Entry 1RM6 (X-ray diffraction, 1.60 A resolution); this record covers chains A and F of the 6 polymer chains in the assembly.

[Chain A]
Name: 4-hydroxybenzoyl-CoA reductase alpha subunit
From: Thauera aromatica
Notes: EC 1.3.99.20
UniProt: O33819 (HCRA_THAAR); numbering as in UniProt (aligned over 1-769)
Sequence (769 residues; numbered 1 to 769; the number before each row is that of its first residue):
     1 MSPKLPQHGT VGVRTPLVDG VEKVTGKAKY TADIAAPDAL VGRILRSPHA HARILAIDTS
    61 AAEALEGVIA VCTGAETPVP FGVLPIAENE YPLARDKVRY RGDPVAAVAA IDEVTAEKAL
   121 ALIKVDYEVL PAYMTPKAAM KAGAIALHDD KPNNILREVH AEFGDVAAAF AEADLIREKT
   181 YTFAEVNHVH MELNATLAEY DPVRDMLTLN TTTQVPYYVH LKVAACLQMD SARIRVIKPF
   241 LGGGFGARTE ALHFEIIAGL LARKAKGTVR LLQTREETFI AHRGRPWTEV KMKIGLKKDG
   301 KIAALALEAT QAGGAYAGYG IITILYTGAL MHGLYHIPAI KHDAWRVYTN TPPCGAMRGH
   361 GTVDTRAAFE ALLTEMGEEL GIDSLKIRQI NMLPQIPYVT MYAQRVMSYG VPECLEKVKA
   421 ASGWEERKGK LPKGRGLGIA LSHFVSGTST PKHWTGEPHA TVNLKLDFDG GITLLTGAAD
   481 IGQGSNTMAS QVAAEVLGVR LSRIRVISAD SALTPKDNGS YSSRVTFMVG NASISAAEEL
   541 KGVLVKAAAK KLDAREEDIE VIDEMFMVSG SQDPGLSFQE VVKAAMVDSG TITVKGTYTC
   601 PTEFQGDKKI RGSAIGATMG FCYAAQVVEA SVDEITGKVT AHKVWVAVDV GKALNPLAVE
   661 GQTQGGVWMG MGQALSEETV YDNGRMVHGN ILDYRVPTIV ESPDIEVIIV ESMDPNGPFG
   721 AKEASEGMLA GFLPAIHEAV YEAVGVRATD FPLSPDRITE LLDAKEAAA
Not modelled in the structure: 1-8
Bound ions: Na+: Glu-63, Leu-65, Val-68
Small-molecule neighbours: molybdenum cofactor (PCD; (molybdopterin-cytosine dinucleotide-S,S)-dioxo-aqua-molybdenum(V)): Gln-214, Gly-243, Gly-244, Phe-245, Gly-246, Thr-249, Ala-356, Met-357, Arg-358, Gly-359, Ile-481, Gly-482, Gln-483, Gly-484, Ser-485, Met-488, Ser-520, Tyr-521, Ser-522, Ser-523, Arg-524, Val-525, Thr-526, Val-650, Lys-652, Ala-653, Leu-654, Asn-655, Ala-658, Val-659, Gln-662, Ala-721, Lys-722, Glu-723, Ala-724, Ser-725, Glu-726

[Chain F]
Name: 4-hydroxybenzoyl-CoA reductase gamma subunit
From: Thauera aromatica
Notes: EC 1.3.99.20
UniProt: O33818 (HCRC_THAAR); residues 1-161 here = UniProt positions 1-161
Sequence (161 residues; row label = number of the first residue in the row):
     1 MKNILRLTLN GRAREDLVPD NMLLLDYLRE TVGLTGTKQG CDGGECGACT VLVDDRPRLA
    61 CSTLAHQVAG KKVETVESLA TQGTLSKLQA AFHEKLGTQC GFCTPGMIMA SEALLRKNPS
   121 PSRDEIKAAL AGNLCRCTGY VKIIKSVETA AAARLCEEGA R
Not modelled in the structure: 158-161
Bound ions: 2Fe-2S cluster Fe site 1: Cys-41, Cys-46, Cys-49, Cys-61; 2Fe-2S cluster Fe site 2: Cys-100, Cys-103, Cys-135, Cys-137
Small-molecule neighbours:
  - FAD (flavin-adenine dinucleotide): Gly-43, Gly-44, Glu-45
  - 2Fe-2S cluster (FES), molecule 1: Lys-38, Gln-39, Gly-40, Cys-41, Gly-44, Glu-45, Cys-46, Gly-47, Ala-48, Cys-49, Leu-59, Cys-61
  - 2Fe-2S cluster (FES), molecule 2: Thr-98, Gln-99, Cys-100, Gly-101, Phe-102, Cys-103, Thr-104, Cys-135, Arg-136, Cys-137, Thr-138
  - molybdenum cofactor (PCD; (molybdopterin-cytosine dinucleotide-S,S)-dioxo-aqua-molybdenum(V)): Gln-99, Cys-100, Cys-137

[How chain A and chain F interact]
Residue-residue contacts (11):
  Leu-40(A) with Gln-82(F)
  Ile-69(A) with Gln-82(F)
  Ile-111(A) with Arg-12(F)
  Pro-202(A) with Gly-83(F); Thr-84(F)
  Val-203(A) with Gly-83(F); Leu-85(F), hydrophobic
  Ala-265(A) with Gln-82(F)
  Lys-266(A) with Gln-82(F); Gly-83(F), hydrogen bond (backbone-backbone); Thr-84(F)
Other interface residues (no listed pair), chain A (9 interface residues in all): Asp-38, Gly-267

[In short]
Chain A and chain F form an interface of 9 and 5 residues respectively, with 1 hydrogen bond. The
hydrogen-bonded pair Lys-266(A)/Gly-83(F) is a backbone contact. Ligands of chain A: molybdenum cofactor.
Bound to chain F: molybdenum cofactor, flavin-adenine dinucleotide and 2Fe-2S cluster.
Here chain A is 4-hydroxybenzoyl-CoA reductase alpha subunit and chain F is 4-hydroxybenzoyl-CoA reductase
gamma subunit, both from Thauera aromatica. Entry 1RM6 (Structure of 4-hydroxybenzoyl-CoA reductase from
Thauera aromatica) was determined by X-ray diffraction, deposited together with 1SB3.
